Entry 7MMQ (X-ray diffraction, 2.40 A resolution); this record covers chains A and E.

== Chain A ==
Molecule: Ribonucleoside-diphosphate reductase
From: Aerococcus urinae (strain ACS-120-V-Col10a)
Notes: EC 1.17.4.1
Reference sequence: F2I8X9 (F2I8X9_AERUA); residues 1-337 here = UniProt positions 1-337
Sequence (342 residues; row label = number of the first residue in the row; numbers below 1 keep their minus sign (Ser-4 is residue -4)):
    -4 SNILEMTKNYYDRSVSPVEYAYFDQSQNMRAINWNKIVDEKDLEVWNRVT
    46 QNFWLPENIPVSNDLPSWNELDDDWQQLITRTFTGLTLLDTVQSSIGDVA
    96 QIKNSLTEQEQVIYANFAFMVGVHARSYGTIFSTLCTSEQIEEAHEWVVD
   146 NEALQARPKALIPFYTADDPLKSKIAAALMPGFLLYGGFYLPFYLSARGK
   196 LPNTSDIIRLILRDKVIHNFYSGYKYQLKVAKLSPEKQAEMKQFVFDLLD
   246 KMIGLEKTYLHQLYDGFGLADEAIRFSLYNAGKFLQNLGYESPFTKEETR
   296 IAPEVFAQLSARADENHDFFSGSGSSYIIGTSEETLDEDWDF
Not modelled in the structure: -4 to 3, 309-333
Sequence notes: expression tag (-4 to 0)
Residues lining bound ligands: FMN (flavin mononucleotide): Glu39, Val40, Arg43, Ile212, Phe215

== Chain E ==
Molecule: Protein NrdI
From: Aerococcus urinae
Reference sequence: A0A178HGH7 (A0A178HGH7_9LACT); residue numbers follow UniProt; this construct covers 1-142
Sequence (147 residues; each row starts with the number of its first residue; numbers below 1 keep their minus sign (Ser-4 is residue -4)):
    -4 SNILEMKELIVYFSTQSNNTHRFVQKLDAESIRIPIDEEERIKVDEDYVL
    46 IVPTYSGGKVTDAGQVDAHGAVPKQVIHFLNDPDNRKHCLGVISSGNTNF
    96 GDSFAIAGPVISYKLKVPLLYQFELIGTKEDVEEVNRIISETFNADQ
Not modelled in the structure: -4 to 1, 52-64, 141-142
Sequence notes: expression tag (-4 to 0)
Residues lining bound ligands: FMN (flavin mononucleotide): Phe8, Ser9, Thr10, Ser12, Asn13, Asn14, Thr15, His16, Pro48, Thr49, Tyr50, Ser51, Ser90, Gly91, Asn92, Phe95, Ser98, Phe99, Ala100, Leu120

== Chain A / chain E interface ==
Residue-residue contacts - 55 pairs, chain A then chain E:
  Lys36(A) with Thr10(E), hydrogen bond; Ser12(E), hydrogen bond; Tyr50(E), hydrogen bond
  Glu39(A) with Gln11(E); Tyr50(E)
  Arg43(A) with Ser51(E)
  Tyr181(A) with Asn94(E), hydrogen bond
  Leu207(A) with Asn94(E)
  Val211(A) with Asn92(E); Asn94(E); Phe95(E), hydrophobic
  Phe215(A) with Ser12(E)
  Tyr219(A) with Ser12(E)
  Gln222(A) with Arg17(E), hydrogen bond
  Tyr274(A) with Thr93(E), hydrogen bond; Glu119(E), hydrogen bond
  Lys278(A) with Asn92(E), hydrogen bond; Thr93(E), hydrogen bond; Asn94(E), hydrogen bond; Glu119(E), salt bridge
  Gln281(A) with Glu119(E); Leu120(E); Ile121(E), hydrogen bond (side chain-backbone); Gly122(E), hydrogen bond (side chain-backbone); Thr123(E)
  Gly284(A) with Arg17(E)
  Tyr285(A) with Ile121(E)
  Glu286(A) with Lys21(E), salt bridge; Ile121(E); Gly122(E)
  Lys291(A) with Glu125(E), salt bridge
  Phe301(A) with Thr93(E)
  Leu304(A) with Thr93(E); Asn94(E); Gly96(E)
  Ser305(A) with Thr93(E); Gly96(E), hydrogen bond (side chain-backbone); Phe99(E)
  Arg307(A) with Gly96(E); Asp97(E), hydrogen bond (side chain-backbone); Phe99(E); Gln117(E), hydrogen bond (backbone-side chain)
  Asp334(A) with Lys69(E), salt bridge; Ile72(E); Asn76(E), hydrogen bond (backbone-side chain)
  Trp335(A) with Val67(E), hydrophobic; Ile72(E), hydrophobic; Asn76(E); Lys109(E)
  Asp336(A) with Asn76(E), hydrogen bond (backbone-side chain)
  Phe337(A) with Leu75(E); Asn76(E); Arg81(E); Lys109(E), hydrogen bond (backbone-side chain); Leu110(E), hydrophobic
Also at the interface, not in a pair above, chain A (32 interface residues in all): Glu35, Arg208, Ile212, Asn275, Asn282, Ser287, Ala306, Ala308
Also at the interface, not in a pair above, chain E (33 interface residues in all): His73, Ile101, Val105, Ile106

== In short ==
32 residues of chain A face 33 of chain E across their interface; the contacts include 18 hydrogen bonds and 4
salt bridges. Polar pairs include Lys278(A)-Glu119(E), Glu286(A)-Lys21(E) and Lys291(A)-Glu125(E). Flavin
mononucleotide is bound between chain A and chain E.
Chain A is Ribonucleoside-diphosphate reductase (Aerococcus urinae (strain ACS-120-V-Col10a)) and chain E is
Protein NrdI (Aerococcus urinae); the structure, Crystal Structure of the Class Ie Ribonucleotide Reductase
Beta-NrdI complex from Aerococcus urinae in Reduced Hydroquinone ..., was determined by X-ray diffraction.
